Entry 3SJE (X-ray diffraction, 1.70 A resolution); this record covers chain A.

Chain A:
Name: Glutamate carboxypeptidase 2
Source organism: Homo sapiens
Notes: EC 3.4.17.21
UniProt: Q04609 (FOLH1_HUMAN); residue numbers follow UniProt; this construct covers 44-750
Amino-acid sequence (709 residues; row label = number of the first residue in the row):
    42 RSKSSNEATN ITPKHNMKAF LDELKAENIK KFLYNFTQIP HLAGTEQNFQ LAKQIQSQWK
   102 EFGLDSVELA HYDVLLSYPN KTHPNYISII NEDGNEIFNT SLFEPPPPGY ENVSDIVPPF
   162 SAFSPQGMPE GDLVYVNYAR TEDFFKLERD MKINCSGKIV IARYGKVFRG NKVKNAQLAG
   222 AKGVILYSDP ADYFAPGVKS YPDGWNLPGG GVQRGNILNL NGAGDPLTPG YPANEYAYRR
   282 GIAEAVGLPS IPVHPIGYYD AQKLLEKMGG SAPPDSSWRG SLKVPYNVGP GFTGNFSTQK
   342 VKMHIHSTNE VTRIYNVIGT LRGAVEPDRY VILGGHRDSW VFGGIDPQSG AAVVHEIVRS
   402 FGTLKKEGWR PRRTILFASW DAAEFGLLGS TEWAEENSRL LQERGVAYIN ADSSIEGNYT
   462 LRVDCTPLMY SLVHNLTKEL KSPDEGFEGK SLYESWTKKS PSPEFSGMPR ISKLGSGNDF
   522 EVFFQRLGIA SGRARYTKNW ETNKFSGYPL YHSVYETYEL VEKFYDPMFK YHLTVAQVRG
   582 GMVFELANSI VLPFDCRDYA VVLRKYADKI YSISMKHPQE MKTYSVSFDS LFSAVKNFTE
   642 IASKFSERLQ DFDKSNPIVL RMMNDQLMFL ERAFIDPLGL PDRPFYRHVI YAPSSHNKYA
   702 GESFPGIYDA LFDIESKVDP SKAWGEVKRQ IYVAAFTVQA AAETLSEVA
Not modelled in the structure: 42-54, 544-547, 654-655
Covalent attachments: N-acetylglucosamine (NAG) linked to Asn-76, Asn-121, Asn-140, Asn-195, Asn-459, Asn-476; glycan linked to Asn-638
Construct notes: expression tag (42-43); engineered mutation Ala-424 (Glu in Q04609)
Metal / ion sites: Ca2+: Thr-269, Tyr-272, Glu-433, Glu-436; Zn2+ site 1: His-377, Asp-387, Asp-453; Zn2+ site 2: Asp-387, Glu-425, His-553 (together with SDR)
Residues lining bound ligands: SDR ((2S)-2-[(N-acetyl-L-alpha-aspartyl)amino]nonanoic acid): Phe-209, Arg-210, Asn-257, Leu-261, Asp-387, Ala-424, Glu-425, Gly-427, Leu-428, Asp-453, Ser-454, Ser-517, Gly-518, Asn-519, Glu-522, Arg-534, Arg-536, Tyr-549, Tyr-552, His-553, Lys-699, Tyr-700
UniProt features mapped onto this chain:
  - active site (Charge relay system): Ser-628, Asp-666, His-689
  - binding site (substrate): Arg-210, Asn-257, Ser-517, Gly-518, Asn-519, Arg-534 to Arg-536, Tyr-552, His-553, Lys-699, Tyr-700
  - binding site (Ca(2+)): Thr-269, Tyr-272, Glu-433, Glu-436
  - binding site (Zn(2+)): His-377, Asp-387, Glu-425, Asp-453, His-553
  - glycosylation (N-linked (GlcNAc...) asparagine): Asn-51, Asn-76, Asn-121, Asn-140, Asn-153, Asn-195, Asn-336, Asn-459, Asn-476, Asn-638
  - natural variant: His-475 (H475Y: Correlates with lower folate and higher homocysteine levels)
  - mutagenesis: Asn-51 (N51A: Loss of glycosylation. Reduces enzyme activity), Asn-76 (N76A: Loss of glycosylation. Reduces enzyme activity), Asn-121 (N121A: Loss of glycosylation. Severely reduced enzyme activity), Asn-140 (N140A: Loss of glycosylation. Severely reduced enzyme activity), Asn-153 (N153A: Loss of glycosylation. Severely reduced enzyme activity), Asn-195 (N195A: Loss of glycosylation. Severely reduced enzyme activity), Asn-336 (N336A: Loss of glycosylation. Reduces enzyme activity), His-377 (H377A/G/Q: Complete loss of activity), Asp-379 (D379E/N: Complete loss of activity), Asp-387 (D387E/L: Complete loss of activity; D387N: No effect on enzyme activity), Pro-388 (P388A: No effect on enzyme activity), Glu-425 (E425Q/D: Complete loss of activity), 6 further mutagenesis entries in UniProt
What the authors report for this chain:
  - conformationally variable residues (side-chain flip): Lys-699
  - binding site for SDR: Phe-209, Arg-210, Asn-257, Gly-427, Leu-428, Tyr-552, Lys-699, Tyr-700
  - binding site for SDR: Gly-518 (from molecular simulation)
  - mutagenesis - K699S (3-fold): increased binding to SDR
  - specificity-determining residues: Lys-699
  - mutagenesis - K699S (30-fold): decreased binding to NAAG

Overview:
Ligands of chain A: compound SDR. N-acetylglucosamine is covalently linked to Asn-76, Asn-121, Asn-140,
Asn-195, Asn-459 and Asn-476 and 1 more. From the paper: a binding site for SDR at Phe-209, Arg-210 and
Asn-257 among others; K699S increases binding to SDR.
Chain A is Glutamate carboxypeptidase 2 (Homo sapiens); the structure, X-ray structure of human glutamate
carboxypeptidase II (the E424A inactive mutant) in complex with N-acetyl-aspartyl-aminononanoic acid, was
determined by X-ray diffraction (same publication as 3SJF, 3SJG and 3SJX).
